4JT0 - chains K and W of the 30 polymer chains in the assembly; structure by X-ray diffraction, 3.10 A resolution.

[Chain K]
Name: Proteasome subunit beta type-5
Source organism: Saccharomyces cerevisiae
Notes: EC 3.4.25.1
UniProtKB: P30656 (PSB5_YEAST); residues 1-212 here correspond to UniProt positions 76-287 (UniProt number = residue number + 75)
Chain sequence (212 residues; numbered 1 to 212; the number before each row is that of its first residue):
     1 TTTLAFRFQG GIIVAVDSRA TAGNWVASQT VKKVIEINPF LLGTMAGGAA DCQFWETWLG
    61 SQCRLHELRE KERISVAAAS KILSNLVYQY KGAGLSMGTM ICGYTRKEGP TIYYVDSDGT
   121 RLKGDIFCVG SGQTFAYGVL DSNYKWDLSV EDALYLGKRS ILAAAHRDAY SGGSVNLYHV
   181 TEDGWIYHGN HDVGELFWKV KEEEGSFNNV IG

[Chain W]
Name: Proteasome subunit beta type-3
Source organism: Saccharomyces cerevisiae
Notes: EC 3.4.25.1
UniProtKB: P25451 (PSB3_YEAST); residues 0-204 here correspond to UniProt positions 1-205 (UniProt number = residue number + 1)
Chain sequence (205 residues; numbered 0 to 204; the number before each row is that of its first residue; numbering starts at 0):
     0 MSDPSSINGG IVVAMTGKDC VAIACDLRLG SQSLGVSNKF EKIFHYGHVF LGITGLATDV
    60 TTLNEMFRYK TNLYKLKEER AIEPETFTQL VSSSLYERRF GPYFVGPVVA GINSKSGKPF
   120 IAGFDLIGCI DEAKDFIVSG TASDQLFGMC ESLYEPNLEP EDLFETISQA LLNAADRDAL
   180 SGWGAVVYII KKDEVVKRYL KMRQD
Unresolved in the structure: 0
UniProt features mapped onto this chain:
  - modified residue: Ser-30 (Phosphoserine)
  - cross-link: Lys-69 (Glycyl lysine isopeptide (Lys-Gly) (interchain with G-Cter in ubiquitin))

[How chain K and chain W interact]
Pairs across the interface (44):
  Arg-19(K) with Asp-204(W), salt bridge
  Asn-24(K) with Arg-176(W); Asp-177(W); Ala-178(W), hydrogen bond (backbone-backbone); Leu-179(W)
  Trp-25(K) with Gln-144(W); Arg-176(W)
  Val-26(K) with Arg-176(W), hydrogen bond (backbone-side chain); Asp-177(W); Ala-178(W)
  Ala-27(K) with Arg-176(W), hydrogen bond (backbone-side chain)
  Gln-29(K) with Arg-202(W)
  Phe-135(K) with Leu-33(W), hydrophobic
  Ala-165(K) with Asp-204(W)
  His-166(K) with Trp-182(W), hydrogen bond (backbone-side chain); Gln-203(W), hydrogen bond (side chain-backbone)
  Arg-167(K) with Ser-32(W); Leu-33(W); Gly-34(W), hydrogen bond (side chain-backbone); Val-35(W), hydrogen bond (side chain-backbone); Trp-182(W)
  Asp-168(K) with Ser-32(W); Asp-204(W)
  Ala-169(K) with Arg-27(W); Ser-32(W), hydrogen bond (backbone-backbone); Ala-178(W)
  Tyr-170(K) with Ser-32(W); Ala-178(W), hydrophobic
  Ser-171(K) with Asp-204(W)
  Gly-172(K) with Asp-204(W)
  Gly-173(K) with Arg-202(W), hydrogen bond (backbone-side chain); Asp-204(W), hydrogen bond (backbone-side chain)
  Asp-192(K) with Arg-202(W), salt bridge
  Val-193(K) with Asp-204(W)
  Gly-194(K) with Arg-202(W)
  Phe-197(K) with Gln-203(W)
  Trp-198(K) with Lys-200(W); Met-201(W), hydrogen bond (side chain-backbone); Gln-203(W)
  Asn-209(K) with Asn-37(W), hydrogen bond; Lys-38(W), hydrogen bond
  Val-210(K) with Asn-37(W); Gln-203(W)
  Ile-211(K) with Lys-38(W)
Other interface residues (no listed pair), chain K (25 interface residues in all): Ser-28
Other interface residues (no listed pair), chain W (21 interface residues in all): Ser-5, Gln-31, Asp-175

[In short]
The interface between chain K and chain W involves 25 residues on one side and 21 on the other; the contacts
include 13 hydrogen bonds and 2 salt bridges. Polar pairs include Arg-19(K)/Asp-204(W), Asp-192(K)/Arg-202(W)
and Val-26(K)/Arg-176(W).
Here chain K is Proteasome subunit beta type-5 and chain W is Proteasome subunit beta type-3, both from
Saccharomyces cerevisiae. Entry 4JT0 (Yeast 20S proteasome in complex with the dimerized linear mimetic of
TMC-95A - yCP:4a) was determined by X-ray diffraction, deposited together with 4JSQ and 4JSU.
